Entry 4CUZ (X-ray diffraction, 3.10 A resolution); this record covers chains C and D of the 4 polymer chains in the assembly.

# Chain C (and D)
Protein: Enoyl-acp reductase molecule enoyl-[acyl-carrier-protein] reductase [NADPH]
Organism: Staphylococcus aureus
Notes: EC 1.3.1.10; chain D of this document is another copy of the same molecule, construct and numbering; everything in this record applies to it too
UniProtKB: Q7A6D8 (Q7A6D8_STAAN); numbering as in UniProt (aligned over 1-256)
Chain sequence (282 residues; row label = number of the first residue in the row; numbers below 1 keep their minus sign (Met-25 is residue -25)):
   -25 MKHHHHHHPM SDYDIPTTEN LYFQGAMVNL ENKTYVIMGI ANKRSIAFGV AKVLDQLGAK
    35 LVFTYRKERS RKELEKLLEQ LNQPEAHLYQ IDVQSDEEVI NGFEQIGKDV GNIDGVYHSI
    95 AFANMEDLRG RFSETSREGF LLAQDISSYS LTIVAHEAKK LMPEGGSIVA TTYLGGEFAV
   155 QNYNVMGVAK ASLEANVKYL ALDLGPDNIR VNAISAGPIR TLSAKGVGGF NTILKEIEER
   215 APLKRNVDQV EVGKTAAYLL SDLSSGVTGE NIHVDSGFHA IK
Not modelled in the structure: -25 to 2
Sequence notes: expression tag (-25 to 0); engineered mutation Val2 (Leu in Q7A6D8)
Small-molecule neighbours:
  - AEW (1-(3-amino-2-methylbenzyl)-4-hexylpyridin-2(1H)-one): Ala95, Phe96, Ala97, Met99, Leu102, Tyr147, Val154, Gln155, Asn156, Tyr157, Met160, Lys164, Pro192, Thr195, Ser197, Ala198, Val201, Gly202, Gly203, Phe204, Ile207
  - NADPH (NDP; NADPH dihydro-nicotinamide-adenine-dinucleotide phosphate): Gly13, Ile14, Ala15, Asn16, Ser19, Ile20, Ala21, Arg40, Lys41, Ser44, Ile65, Asp66, Val67, Gln68, Ser93, Ile94, Ala95, Phe96, Ile120, Thr145, Thr146, Tyr147, Tyr157, Lys164, Ala190, Gly191, Pro192, Ile193, Thr195, Leu196, Ser197, Ala198
From the paper describing this entry:
  - binding site for AEW: Tyr157
  - catalytic residues: Tyr157 (citing earlier work)
  - specificity-determining residues: Val201, Ile207 (proposed by the authors, not directly observed)
  - mutagenesis - A95V: increased growth in response to PT166

# How chain C and chain D interact
Residue-residue contacts - 87 pairs, chain C then chain D:
  Val67(C) - Arg111(D)  hydrogen bond (backbone-side chain)
  Gln68(C) - Arg111(D)  hydrogen bond (backbone-side chain)
  Ser69(C) - Arg111(D)
  Asp70(C) - Arg111(D)  salt bridge
  Arg105(C) - Lys133(D)
  Arg105(C) - Asp177(D)  salt bridge
  Arg105(C) - Leu178(D)
  Arg105(C) - Asp181(D)  salt bridge
  Phe106(C) - Thr126(D)
  Phe106(C) - Asn170(D)
  Phe106(C) - Tyr173(D)  hydrophobic
  Phe106(C) - Leu174(D)  hydrophobic
  Phe106(C) - Asp177(D)
  Ser107(C) - Thr126(D)
  Ser107(C) - His130(D)
  Ser107(C) - Asp177(D)  hydrogen bond
  Ser107(C) - Leu178(D)
  Glu108(C) - His130(D)
  Thr109(C) - Tyr123(D)  hydrogen bond (backbone-side chain)
  Ser110(C) - Tyr123(D)
  Arg111(C) - Val67(D)  hydrogen bond (side chain-backbone)
  Arg111(C) - Gln68(D)  hydrogen bond (side chain-backbone)
  Arg111(C) - Ser69(D)
  Arg111(C) - Asp70(D)  salt bridge
  Arg111(C) - Asp119(D)  salt bridge
  Arg111(C) - Tyr123(D)  hydrogen bond (backbone-side chain)
  Phe114(C) - Gln118(D)
  Phe114(C) - Ser122(D)
  Phe114(C) - Tyr123(D)  hydrophobic
  Phe114(C) - Ser166(D)
  Leu115(C) - Leu115(D)
  Leu115(C) - Gln118(D)
  Leu115(C) - Asp119(D)
  Gln118(C) - Phe114(D)
  Gln118(C) - Leu115(D)
  Gln118(C) - Gln118(D)  hydrogen bond
  Gln118(C) - Ser166(D)
  Asp119(C) - Arg111(D)  salt bridge
  Asp119(C) - Leu115(D)
  Ser122(C) - Phe114(D)
  Tyr123(C) - Thr109(D)  hydrogen bond (side chain-backbone)
  Tyr123(C) - Ser110(D)
  Tyr123(C) - Arg111(D)  hydrogen bond (side chain-backbone)
  Tyr123(C) - Phe114(D)  hydrophobic
  Thr126(C) - Phe106(D)
  Thr126(C) - Ser107(D)
  His130(C) - Ser107(D)
  His130(C) - Glu108(D)
  Lys133(C) - Arg105(D)
  Gly149(C) - Tyr173(D)  hydrogen bond (backbone-side chain)
  Glu151(C) - Lys172(D)  hydrogen bond (backbone-side chain)
  Phe152(C) - Tyr173(D)  hydrogen bond (backbone-side chain)
  Ala153(C) - Lys172(D)
  Ala153(C) - Tyr173(D)
  Ala153(C) - Leu176(D)  hydrophobic
  Val154(C) - Tyr173(D)  hydrogen bond (backbone-side chain)
  Tyr157(C) - Tyr173(D)
  Asn158(C) - Tyr173(D)
  Gly161(C) - Tyr173(D)
  Val162(C) - Ser166(D)
  Val162(C) - Asn170(D)
  Ala165(C) - Ala169(D)  hydrophobic
  Ser166(C) - Phe114(D)
  Ser166(C) - Gln118(D)
  Ser166(C) - Val162(D)
  Ala169(C) - Ala165(D)  hydrophobic
  Asn170(C) - Phe106(D)
  Asn170(C) - Val162(D)
  Lys172(C) - Glu151(D)  hydrogen bond (side chain-backbone)
  Lys172(C) - Ala153(D)
  Tyr173(C) - Phe106(D)  hydrophobic
  Tyr173(C) - Gly149(D)  hydrogen bond (side chain-backbone)
  Tyr173(C) - Phe152(D)  hydrogen bond (side chain-backbone)
  Tyr173(C) - Ala153(D)
  Tyr173(C) - Val154(D)  hydrogen bond (side chain-backbone)
  Tyr173(C) - Tyr157(D)
  Tyr173(C) - Asn158(D)
  Tyr173(C) - Gly161(D)
  Leu174(C) - Phe106(D)  hydrophobic
  Leu174(C) - Ser107(D)
  Leu176(C) - Ala153(D)  hydrophobic
  Asp177(C) - Arg105(D)  salt bridge
  Asp177(C) - Phe106(D)  hydrogen bond (side chain-backbone)
  Asp177(C) - Ser107(D)  hydrogen bond
  Leu178(C) - Arg105(D)
  Leu178(C) - Ser107(D)
  Asp181(C) - Arg105(D)  salt bridge
Other interface residues (no listed pair), chain C (42 interface residues in all): Ile127, Gln155
Other interface residues (no listed pair), chain D (42 interface residues in all): Ile127, Gln155

# In short
The chain C/chain D interface involves 42 residues from each chain, with 20 hydrogen bonds and 8 salt bridges.
Among the polar pairs are Asp70(C)-Arg111(D), Arg105(C)-Asp177(D) and Arg105(C)-Asp181(D). Bound to chain C:
compound AEW and NADPH. The paper reports the catalytic residue Tyr157(C); A95V of chain C increases growth in
response to PT166.
Chain C and chain D are both Enoyl-acp reductase molecule enoyl-[acyl-carrier-protein] reductase [NADPH]
(Staphylococcus aureus); the structure, Crystal structure of S. aureus FabI in complex with NADPH and PT173,
was determined by X-ray diffraction, deposited together with 4CV0, 4CV1, 4CV2, 4CV3 and 4BKU.
